PDB entry 2F6G | X-ray diffraction, 1.91 A resolution | chains A and B

# Chain A (and B)
Molecule: HTH-type transcriptional regulator benM
Source organism: Acinetobacter baylyi
Notes: chain B of this document is another copy of the same molecule, construct and numbering; everything in this record applies to it too
Reference sequence: O68014 (BENM_ACIAD); residues 81-304 here = UniProt positions 81-304
Sequence (232 residues; each row starts with the number of its first residue):
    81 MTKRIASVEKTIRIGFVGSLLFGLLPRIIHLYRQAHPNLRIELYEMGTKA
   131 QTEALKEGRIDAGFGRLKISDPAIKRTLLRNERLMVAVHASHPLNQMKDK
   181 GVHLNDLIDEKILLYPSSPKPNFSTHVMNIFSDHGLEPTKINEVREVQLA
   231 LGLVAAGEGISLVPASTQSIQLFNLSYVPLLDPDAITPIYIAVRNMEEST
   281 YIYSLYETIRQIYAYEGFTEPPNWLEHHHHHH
Unresolved in the structure: 81-89, 306-312 (chain B: 81-86, 310-312)
Sequence notes: cloning artifact (305-306); expression tag (307-312)
UniProt features mapped onto this chain:
  - binding site (benzoate): Ser99, Leu104, Phe144, Arg160, Asn202, Tyr293
  - binding site (cis,cis-muconate): Ser99, Thr128, Phe203

# How chain A and chain B interact
Residue-residue contacts - 54 pairs, chain A then chain B:
  Phe96(A) with Leu229(B), hydrophobic
  Leu101(A) with Gln228(B); Leu229(B), hydrophobic; Leu252(B)
  Phe102(A) with Gln228(B); Leu252(B), hydrophobic
  Pro106(A) with Gly232(B); Ala235(B), hydrophobic; Ala236(B)
  Arg107(A) with Phe253(B)
  Ile109(A) with Ala236(B), hydrophobic
  His110(A) with His169(B); Ala236(B)
  Arg113(A) with Ala236(B); Gly237(B), hydrogen bond (side chain-backbone); Glu238(B), salt bridge
  Ile121(A) with Glu238(B)
  Leu123(A) with Leu233(B), hydrophobic; Glu238(B)
  Glu125(A) with Arg225(B), salt bridge; Glu226(B); Leu229(B)
  His169(A) with His110(B), hydrogen bond
  Arg225(A) with Glu125(B), salt bridge
  Glu226(A) with Glu125(B); Glu226(B)
  Gln228(A) with Leu101(B); Phe102(B); Gln228(B), hydrogen bond
  Leu229(A) with Phe96(B), hydrophobic; Leu101(B), hydrophobic; Glu125(B)
  Gly232(A) with Leu101(B); Pro106(B)
  Leu233(A) with Leu123(B), hydrophobic
  Ala235(A) with Pro106(B), hydrophobic; His110(B)
  Ala236(A) with Pro106(B); Ile109(B), hydrophobic; His110(B); Arg113(B), hydrogen bond (backbone-side chain)
  Gly237(A) with His110(B); Arg113(B), hydrogen bond (backbone-side chain)
  Glu238(A) with Arg113(B), salt bridge; Leu123(B)
  Ser249(A) with Ser249(B); Ile250(B); Gln251(B), hydrogen bond (backbone-backbone); Leu252(B)
  Ile250(A) with Ser249(B)
  Gln251(A) with Ser249(B), hydrogen bond (backbone-backbone)
  Leu252(A) with Leu101(B); Ser249(B)
  Phe253(A) with Arg107(B)
Interface residues without a listed pair, chain A (28 interface residues in all): Val227
Interface residues without a listed pair, chain B (27 interface residues in all): Val227

# Overview
28 residues of chain A face 27 of chain B across their interface, with 7 hydrogen bonds and 4 salt bridges.
Among the polar pairs are Arg113(A)-Glu238(B), Glu125(A)-Arg225(B) and Arg113(A)-Gly237(B). UniProt lists 6
benzoate-binding residues and 3 cis,cis-muconate-binding residues on chain A.
Both chains are HTH-type transcriptional regulator benM (Acinetobacter baylyi). Entry 2F6G (BenM effector
binding domain) was determined by X-ray diffraction, deposited together with 2F6P, 2F78, 2F7A, 2F7B and 2F7C.
